Entry 6X6A (electron microscopy, 3.60 A resolution); this record covers chains A and C of the 8 polymer chains in the assembly.

Chain A:
Name: Dipeptidyl peptidase 9
From: Homo sapiens
Notes: EC 3.4.14.5
UniProtKB: Q86TI2 (DPP9_HUMAN); residues 1-863 here = UniProt positions 1-863
Sequence (863 residues; each row starts with the number of its first residue):
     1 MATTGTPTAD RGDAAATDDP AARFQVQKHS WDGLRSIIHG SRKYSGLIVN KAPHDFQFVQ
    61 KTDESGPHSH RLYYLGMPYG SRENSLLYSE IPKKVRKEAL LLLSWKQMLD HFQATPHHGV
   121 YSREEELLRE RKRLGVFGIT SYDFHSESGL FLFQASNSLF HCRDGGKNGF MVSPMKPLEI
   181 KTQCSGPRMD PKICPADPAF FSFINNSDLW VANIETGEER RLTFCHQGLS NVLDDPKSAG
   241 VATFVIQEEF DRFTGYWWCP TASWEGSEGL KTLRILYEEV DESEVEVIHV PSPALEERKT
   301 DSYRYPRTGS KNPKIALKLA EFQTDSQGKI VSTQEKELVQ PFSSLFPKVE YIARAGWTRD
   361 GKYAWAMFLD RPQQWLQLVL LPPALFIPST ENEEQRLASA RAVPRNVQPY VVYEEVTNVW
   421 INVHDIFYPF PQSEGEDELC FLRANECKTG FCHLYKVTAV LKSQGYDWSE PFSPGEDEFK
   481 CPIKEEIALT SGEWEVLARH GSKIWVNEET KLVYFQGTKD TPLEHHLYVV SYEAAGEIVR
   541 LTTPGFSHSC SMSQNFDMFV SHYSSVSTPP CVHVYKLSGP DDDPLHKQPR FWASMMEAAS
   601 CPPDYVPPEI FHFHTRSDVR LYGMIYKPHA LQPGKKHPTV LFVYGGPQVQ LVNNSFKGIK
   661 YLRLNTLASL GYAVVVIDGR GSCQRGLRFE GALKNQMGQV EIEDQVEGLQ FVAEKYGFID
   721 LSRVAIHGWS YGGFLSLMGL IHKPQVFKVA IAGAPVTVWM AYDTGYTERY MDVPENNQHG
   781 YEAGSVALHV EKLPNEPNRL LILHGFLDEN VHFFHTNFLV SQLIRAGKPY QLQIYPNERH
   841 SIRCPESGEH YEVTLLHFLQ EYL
Unresolved in the structure: 1-17
UniProt features mapped onto this chain:
  - active site (Charge relay system): Ser-730, Asp-808, His-840
  - binding site (Val-boroPro): Ser-730
  - modified residue: Ala-2 (N-acetylalanine)
  - natural variant: Arg-82 to Leu-863 (deletion: In HATIS), Gly-138 (G138S: In HATIS), Ser-185 to Leu-863 (deletion: In HATIS), Gln-822 to Leu-863 (deletion: In HATIS)
  - mutagenesis: Arg-96 to Lys-97 (Reduced interaction with CARD8 without affecting the peptidase activity), Leu-100 to Leu-101 (Reduced interaction with NLRP1 and CARD8 without affecting the peptidase activity), Leu-102 to Leu-103 (Reduced interaction with CARD8 without affecting the peptidase activity), Leu-102 (L102E: Reduced interaction with NLRP1 without affecting the peptidase activity), Glu-597 (E597R: Reduced interaction with NLRP1 without affecting the peptidase activity), Ser-730 (S730A: Abolished dipeptidyl peptidase activity and ability to sequester NLRP1 and inhibit pyroptosis)
What the authors report for this chain:
  - conformationally variable residues (order/disorder transition): Arg-133
  - mutagenesis - E597R: unchanged catalytic activity
  - mutagenesis - S730A: abolished catalytic activity

Chain C:
Name: NACHT, LRR and PYD domains-containing protein 1
From: Homo sapiens
UniProtKB: Q9C000 (NLRP1_HUMAN); residues 1213-1473 here = UniProt positions 1213-1473
Sequence (261 residues; numbered 1213 to 1473; the number before each row is that of its first residue):
  1213 SPLGVLLKMI HNALRFIPVT SVVLLYHRVH PEEVTFHLYL IPSDCSIRKA IDDLEMKFQF
  1273 VRIHKPPPLT PLYMGCRYTV SGSGSGMLEI LPKELELCYR SPGEDQLFSE FYVGHLGSGI
  1333 RLQVKDKKDE TLVWEALVKP GDLMPATTLI PPARIAVPSP LDAPQLLHFV DQYREQLIAR
  1393 VTSVEVVLDK LHGQVLSQEQ YERVLAENTR PSQMRKLFSL SQSWDRKCKD GLYQALKETH
  1453 PHLIMELWEK GSKKGLLPLS S
Unresolved in the structure: 1357-1473
UniProt features mapped onto this chain:
  - natural variant: Pro-1214 (P1214R: In AIADK)
  - mutagenesis: Ser-1213 (S1213A: Complete loss of autocatalytic processing and of IL1B release. Autocatalytic processing cannot be restored by treatment with hydroxylamine. Abolished interaction with DPP9 ...), Pro-1214 (P1214A: Partial loss of autocatalytic processing (50%) and of IL1B release (50%)), Arg-1240 (R1240D: Slightly reduced formation of an inflammasome filament together with PYCARD/ASC), His-1249 (H1249A: Complete loss of autocatalytic processing and IL1B release. Autocatalytic processing cannot be restored by treatment with hydroxylamine), Arg-1260 to Lys-1261 (Slightly reduced formation of an inflammasome filament together with PYCARD/ASC), His-1276 (H1276G: Abolished ability to form the NLRP1 inflammasome), Lys-1277 (K1277E: Abolished ability to form the NLRP1 inflammasome), Pro-1278 to Pro-1279 (Abolished formation of an inflammasome filament together with PYCARD/ASC), Pro-1278 (P1278E: Impaired ability to form the NLRP1 inflammasome), Leu-1281 (L1281E: Impaired ability to form the NLRP1 inflammasome), Phe-1320 (F1320A: Slightly reduced formation of an inflammasome filament together with PYCARD/ASC), Glu-1322 (E1322R: Abolished ability to form the NLRP1 inflammasome), 31 further mutagenesis entries in UniProt
What the authors report for this chain:
  - catalytic residues: Ser-1213
  - conformationally variable residues: Ser-1213 to Asn-1224
  - disease-associated variants - P1214R: increased signaling
  - mutagenesis - S1213A: abolished binding to Dipeptidyl peptidase 9 (chain A)

How chain A and chain C interact:
Residue-residue contacts (53; chain A residue first):
  Arg-35(A) / Lys-1340(C)  hydrogen bond (side chain-backbone)
  Arg-35(A) / Asp-1341(C)
  His-39(A) / Asp-1341(C)  salt bridge
  Arg-42(A) / Met-1221(C)
  Arg-42(A) / His-1223(C)  hydrogen bond
  Arg-42(A) / Tyr-1285(C)  hydrogen bond
  Lys-43(A) / Thr-1282(C)
  Ser-45(A) / Met-1221(C)  hydrogen bond (side chain-backbone)
  Leu-47(A) / Arg-1227(C)
  Val-49(A) / Ile-1222(C)
  Met-77(A) / Asn-1224(C)
  Gly-80(A) / Ser-1255(C)
  Arg-82(A) / Asn-1224(C)  hydrogen bond (side chain-backbone)
  Arg-82(A) / Ala-1225(C)
  Arg-82(A) / Pro-1254(C)
  Arg-82(A) / Ser-1255(C)  hydrogen bond
  Arg-82(A) / Met-1286(C)
  His-111(A) / Ser-1258(C)
  Gln-113(A) / Tyr-1311(C)
  His-117(A) / Cys-1310(C)
  His-118(A) / Gly-1287(C)
  His-118(A) / Arg-1289(C)
  His-118(A) / Cys-1310(C)
  Arg-133(A) / Pro-1214(C)
  Val-136(A) / Ile-1222(C)  hydrophobic
  Glu-248(A) / Pro-1214(C)
  Tyr-644(A) / Ser-1213(C)  hydrogen bond (side chain-backbone)
  Tyr-644(A) / Pro-1214(C)
  Tyr-644(A) / Leu-1215(C)  hydrogen bond (side chain-backbone)
  Val-649(A) / Pro-1214(C)
  Val-649(A) / Leu-1215(C)  hydrophobic
  Lys-660(A) / Leu-1219(C)
  Tyr-661(A) / Leu-1215(C)
  Arg-663(A) / Val-1217(C)
  Arg-663(A) / Leu-1218(C)
  Trp-729(A) / Gly-1216(C)
  Ser-730(A) / Ser-1213(C)  hydrogen bond
  Tyr-762(A) / Ser-1213(C)  hydrogen bond
  Tyr-766(A) / Ser-1213(C)
  Asn-810(A) / Ser-1213(C)
  Val-811(A) / Ser-1213(C)
  His-840(A) / Gly-1216(C)
  Ser-841(A) / Val-1217(C)
  Ile-842(A) / Leu-1218(C)  hydrophobic
  Pro-845(A) / Met-1221(C)
  Pro-845(A) / His-1223(C)
  Glu-846(A) / Lys-1340(C)  salt bridge
  Gly-848(A) / Leu-1218(C)
  Glu-849(A) / His-1223(C)  salt bridge
  Glu-849(A) / Lys-1340(C)  salt bridge
  Tyr-851(A) / Leu-1218(C)  hydrophobic
  Glu-852(A) / Leu-1218(C)
  Glu-852(A) / Met-1221(C)
Interface residues without a listed pair, chain A (47 interface residues in all): Ile-38, Gly-46, Tyr-79, Ser-81, Phe-137, Glu-249, Leu-651, Ile-659, Tyr-731, Val-756
Interface residues without a listed pair, chain C (29 interface residues in all): Lys-1220, Asp-1256, Glu-1308, Pro-1314
The authors on this interface:
  - specific contacts: Glu-248(A)/Ser-1213(C), Glu-249(A)/Ser-1213(C)
  - interface residues, chain A: Arg-133(A)
  - interface residues, chain C: Ser-1213(C)
  - hot spots on chain C (mutagenesis) - P1214R: decreased binding to Dipeptidyl peptidase 9 (chain A)

In short:
47 residues of chain A and 29 residues of chain C are in contact; the contacts include 10 hydrogen bonds and 4
salt bridges. Polar pairs include His-39(A)/Asp-1341(C), Glu-846(A)/Lys-1340(C) and Glu-849(A)/His-1223(C).
The authors report contacts between Glu-248(A) and Ser-1213(C) and Glu-249(A) and Ser-1213(C). The paper
reports the catalytic residue Ser-1213(C); S730A of chain A abolishes catalytic activity; 4 substitutions were
tested in all.
Here chain A is Dipeptidyl peptidase 9 and chain C is NACHT, LRR and PYD domains-containing protein 1, both
from Homo sapiens. Entry 6X6A (Cryo-EM structure of NLRP1-DPP9 complex) was determined by electron microscopy,
deposited together with 6X6C.
